Entry 3VXS (X-ray diffraction, 1.80 A resolution); this record covers chains E and C of the 5 polymer chains in the assembly.

# Chain E
Molecule: H27-14 TCR beta chain
Source organism: Homo sapiens
Amino-acid sequence (244 residues; row label = number of the first residue in the row; numbering starts at 0):
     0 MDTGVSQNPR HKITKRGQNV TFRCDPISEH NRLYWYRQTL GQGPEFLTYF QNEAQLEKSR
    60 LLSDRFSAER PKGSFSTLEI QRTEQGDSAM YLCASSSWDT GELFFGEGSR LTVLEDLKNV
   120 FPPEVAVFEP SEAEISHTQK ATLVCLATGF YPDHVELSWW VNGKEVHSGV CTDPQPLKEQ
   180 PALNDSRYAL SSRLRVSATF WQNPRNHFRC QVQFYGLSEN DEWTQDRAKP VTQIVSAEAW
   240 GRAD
Disordered / not traced: 0-1
Cystine bridges: Cys-23/Cys-92, Cys-144/Cys-209

# Chain C
Molecule: 10-mer peptide from Protein Nef
Reference sequence: Q9WPU2 (Q9WPU2_9HIV1); residues 1-10 here correspond to UniProt positions 133-142 (UniProt number = residue number + 132)
Amino-acid sequence (10 residues; row label = number of the first residue in the row):
     1 RYPLTLGWCF

# How chain E and chain C interact
Residue-residue contacts - 10 pairs, chain E then chain C:
  Arg-31(E) with Thr-5(C), hydrogen bond; Leu-6(C)
  Ser-96(E) with Leu-6(C)
  Trp-97(E) with Leu-6(C); Gly-7(C), hydrogen bond (backbone-backbone); Cys-9(C), hydrophobic
  Asp-98(E) with Leu-6(C); Gly-7(C)
  Thr-99(E) with Leu-6(C)
  Gly-100(E) with Leu-6(C)
Interface features reported in the paper:
  - specific contacts: Arg-31(E)/Leu-6(C)

# In short
The interface between chain E and chain C involves 6 residues on one side and 4 on the other; the contacts
include 2 hydrogen bonds. Polar pairs include Arg-31(E)/Thr-5(C) and Trp-97(E)/Gly-7(C). The authors report a
contact between Arg-31(E) and Leu-6(C).
Here chain E is H27-14 TCR beta chain (Homo sapiens) and chain C is a 10-mer peptide from Protein Nef. Entry
3VXS (The complex between H27-14 TCR and HLA-A24 bound to HIV-1 Nef134-10(6L) peptide) was determined by X-ray
diffraction (same publication as 3VXM, 3VXN, 3VXO, 3VXP, 3VXQ, 3VXR and 3 further entries).
